PDB entry 6NB3 | electron microscopy, 3.50 A resolution | chains A and C of the 7 polymer chains in the assembly

== Chain A (and C) ==
Molecule: Spike glycoprotein
Source organism: Middle East respiratory syndrome-related coronavirus
Notes: chain C of this document is another copy of the same molecule, construct and numbering; everything in this record applies to it too
UniProtKB: A0A140AYW5 (A0A140AYW5_9BETC); numbering as in UniProt (aligned over 19-1294)
Sequence (1359 residues; row label = number of the first residue in the row; numbers below 1 keep their minus sign (Met-13 is residue -13)):
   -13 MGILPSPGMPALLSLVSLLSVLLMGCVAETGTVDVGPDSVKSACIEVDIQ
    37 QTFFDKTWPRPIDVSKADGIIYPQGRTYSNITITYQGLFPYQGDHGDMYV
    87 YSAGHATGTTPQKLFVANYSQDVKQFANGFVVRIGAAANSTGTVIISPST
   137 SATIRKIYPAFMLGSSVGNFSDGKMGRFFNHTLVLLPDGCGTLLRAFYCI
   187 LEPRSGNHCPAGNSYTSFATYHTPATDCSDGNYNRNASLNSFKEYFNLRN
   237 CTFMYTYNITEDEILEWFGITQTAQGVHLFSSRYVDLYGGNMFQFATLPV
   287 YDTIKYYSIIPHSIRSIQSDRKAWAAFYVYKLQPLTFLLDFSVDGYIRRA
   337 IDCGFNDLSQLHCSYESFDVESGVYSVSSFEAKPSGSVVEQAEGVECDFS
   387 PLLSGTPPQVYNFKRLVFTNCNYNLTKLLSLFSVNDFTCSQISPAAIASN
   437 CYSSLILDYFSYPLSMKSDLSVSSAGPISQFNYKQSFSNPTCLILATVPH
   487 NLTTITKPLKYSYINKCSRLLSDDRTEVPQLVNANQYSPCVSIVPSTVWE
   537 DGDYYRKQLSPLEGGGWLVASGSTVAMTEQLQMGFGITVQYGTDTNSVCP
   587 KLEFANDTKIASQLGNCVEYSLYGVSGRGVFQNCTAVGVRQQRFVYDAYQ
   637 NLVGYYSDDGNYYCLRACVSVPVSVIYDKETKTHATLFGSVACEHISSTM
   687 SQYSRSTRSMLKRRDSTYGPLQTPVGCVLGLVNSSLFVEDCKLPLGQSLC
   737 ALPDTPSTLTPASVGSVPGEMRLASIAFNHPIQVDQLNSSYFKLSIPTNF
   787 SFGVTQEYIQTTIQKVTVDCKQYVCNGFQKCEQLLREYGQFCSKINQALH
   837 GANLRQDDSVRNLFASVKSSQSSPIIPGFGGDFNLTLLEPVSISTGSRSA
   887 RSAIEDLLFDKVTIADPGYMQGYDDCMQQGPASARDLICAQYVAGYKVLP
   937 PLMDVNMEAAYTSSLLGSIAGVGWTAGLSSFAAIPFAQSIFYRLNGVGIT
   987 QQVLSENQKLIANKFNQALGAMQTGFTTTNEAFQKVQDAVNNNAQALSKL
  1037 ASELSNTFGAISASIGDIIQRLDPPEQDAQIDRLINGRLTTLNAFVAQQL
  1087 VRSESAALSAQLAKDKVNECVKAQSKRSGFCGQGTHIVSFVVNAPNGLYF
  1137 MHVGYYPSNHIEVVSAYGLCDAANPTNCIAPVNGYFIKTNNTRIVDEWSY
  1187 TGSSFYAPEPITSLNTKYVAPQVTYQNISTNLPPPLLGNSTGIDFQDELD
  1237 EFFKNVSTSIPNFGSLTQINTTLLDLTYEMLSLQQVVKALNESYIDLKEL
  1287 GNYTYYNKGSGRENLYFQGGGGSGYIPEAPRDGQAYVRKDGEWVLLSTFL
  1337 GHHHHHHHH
Disordered / not traced: -13 to 17, 692-703, 743-753, 879-885, 1177-1182, 1223-1345
Differences from the reference sequence: initiating methionine (-13); expression tag (-12 to 18, 1295-1345); conflict Ile529 (Thr in A0A140AYW5), Ala748 (Arg in A0A140AYW5), Gly751 (Arg in A0A140AYW5), Gln1020 (Arg in A0A140AYW5), Pro1060 (Val in A0A140AYW5), Pro1061 (Leu in A0A140AYW5)
Disulfide bonds: Cys30-Cys195, Cys176-Cys214, Cys185-Cys237, Cys339-Cys349, Cys383-Cys407, Cys425-Cys478, Cys437-Cys585, Cys503-Cys526, Cys603-Cys654, Cys620-Cys650, Cys679-Cys713, Cys727-Cys736, Cys806-Cys828, Cys811-Cys817, Cys912-Cys925, Cys1106-Cys1117, Cys1156-Cys1164
Covalently attached groups: N-acetylglucosamine (NAG) linked to Asn66, Asn104, Asn155, Asn236, Asn244, Asn487, Asn592, Asn619, Asn719, Asn774, Asn785, Asn870, Asn1213; glycan linked to Asn125, Asn166, Asn222, Asn410
From the paper describing this entry:
  - post-translational modification sites: Asn166, Asn236, Asn487
  - mutagenesis - T489A, K493E: abolished binding to LCA60 heavy chain (citing earlier work)

== Interface between chain A and chain C ==
Residue-residue contacts - 174 pairs, chain A then chain C:
  Tyr58(A) with Gln628(C)
  Pro59(A) with Gln628(C), hydrogen bond (backbone-side chain)
  Gln60(A) with Thr579(C); Asp580(C); Gln628(C), hydrogen bond (backbone-side chain)
  Gly61(A) with Gly578(C)
  Arg62(A) with Gln628(C), hydrogen bond (backbone-side chain); Phe630(C); Tyr632(C); Gln636(C), hydrogen bond
  Thr63(A) with Val625(C); Gln628(C); Phe630(C), hydrogen bond (backbone-backbone); Val631(C); Tyr632(C), hydrogen bond (backbone-backbone)
  Tyr64(A) with Tyr632(C); Asp633(C); Gln636(C), hydrogen bond
  Ser65(A) with Val623(C)
  Ile67(A) with Ala634(C), hydrophobic
  Val109(A) with Leu548(C), hydrophobic
  Ser152(A) with Lys543(C)
  Val153(A) with Ser546(C), hydrogen bond (backbone-side chain); Leu548(C)
  Met161(A) with Leu548(C), hydrophobic
  Ala260(A) with Arg401(C), hydrogen bond (backbone-side chain); Ile442(C), hydrophobic
  Gln261(A) with Val403(C); Ser440(C), hydrogen bond; Ile442(C); Gln576(C), hydrogen bond
  Val271(A) with Gln627(C)
  Phe279(A) with Gln628(C)
  Tyr287(A) with Arg401(C); Val403(C); Tyr523(C)
  Thr289(A) with Gln522(C)
  Tyr292(A) with Leu548(C), hydrogen bond (side chain-backbone); Glu549(C), hydrogen bond
  Val329(A) with Val623(C)
  Asp330(A) with Val623(C); Gly624(C); Val625(C)
  Gly331(A) with Val625(C)
  Tyr332(A) with Val625(C), hydrophobic
  Asp422(A) with Ser454(C)
  Phe423(A) with Ser460(C); Ala461(C), hydrogen bond (backbone-backbone)
  Thr424(A) with Ser459(C)
  Cys425(A) with Ser459(C), hydrogen bond (backbone-side chain)
  Pro430(A) with Gln466(C)
  Phe473(A) with Pro1060(C), hydrophobic; Pro1061(C), hydrophobic
  Thr803(A) with Ser362(C)
  Asp805(A) with Ser364(C); Ser365(C), hydrogen bond
  Gln808(A) with Glu367(C), hydrogen bond
  Gly813(A) with Glu367(C)
  Arg822(A) with Gln72(C), hydrogen bond
  Glu823(A) with Thr1043(C); Gly1045(C)
  Gly825(A) with Asn1042(C)
  Gln826(A) with Glu352(C), hydrogen bond
  Ser829(A) with Ser350(C), hydrogen bond (side chain-backbone)
  Lys830(A) with Glu1039(C), salt bridge
  Gln833(A) with Ser350(C); Tyr351(C)
  His836(A) with Val360(C); Tyr361(C)
  Asp844(A) with Lys1021(C), salt bridge
  Ser855(A) with Pro767(C)
  Ser856(A) with Pro767(C); Ile768(C), hydrogen bond (backbone-backbone)
  Gln857(A) with Pro767(C); Ile768(C); Ser781(C), hydrogen bond; His1146(C), hydrogen bond
  Ser858(A) with Pro767(C); Ile768(C), hydrogen bond (backbone-backbone); Gln769(C); Val770(C), hydrogen bond (backbone-backbone)
  Ser859(A) with Val770(C), hydrogen bond (side chain-backbone)
  Pro860(A) with Gln769(C); Val770(C)
  Tyr905(A) with Ser676(C); Val711(C)
  Met906(A) with Gln708(C); Thr709(C); Pro710(C); Val711(C)
  Gln907(A) with Ser676(C); Ala678(C)
  Gly908(A) with Ser676(C), hydrogen bond (backbone-backbone)
  Tyr909(A) with Val655(C); Ser656(C); Val657(C), hydrophobic; Ser676(C), hydrogen bond (backbone-backbone); Val677(C), hydrophobic; His681(C)
  Cys912(A) with Arg652(C), hydrogen bond (backbone-side chain)
  Met913(A) with Arg652(C), hydrogen bond (backbone-side chain); Val655(C), hydrophobic; His681(C)
  Gly916(A) with Arg652(C), hydrogen bond (backbone-side chain)
  Pro917(A) with Arg652(C)
  Arg921(A) with Tyr635(C)
  Tyr928(A) with Val655(C); Ser656(C), hydrogen bond (backbone-backbone); Ser676(C), hydrogen bond
  Val929(A) with Ala653(C), hydrophobic
  Lys933(A) with Pro658(C)
  Pro937(A) with Gly732(C); Gln733(C), hydrogen bond (backbone-backbone)
  Leu938(A) with Pro730(C), hydrophobic; Gln733(C)
  Met939(A) with Gln733(C)
  Asp940(A) with Gln733(C), hydrogen bond (backbone-backbone)
  Met943(A) with Ile762(C), hydrophobic
  Ala946(A) with Phe764(C), hydrophobic
  Tyr947(A) with Phe764(C), hydrophobic
  Trp960(A) with Tyr1153(C), hydrophobic
  Thr961(A) with Asn1169(C); Ser1189(C), hydrogen bond
  Ala962(A) with Val983(C); Ser1189(C); Ser1190(C)
  Leu964(A) with Ser1114(C); Gly1120(C); Thr1121(C)
  Ser965(A) with Pro783(C); His1146(C), hydrogen bond (backbone-side chain); Ser1190(C), hydrogen bond
  Ser966(A) with Leu780(C); Ser781(C), hydrogen bond (side chain-backbone); Tyr1171(C); Ser1189(C)
  Phe967(A) with Val770(C), hydrophobic; Leu780(C); Ser781(C), hydrogen bond (backbone-backbone)
  Ala968(A) with Phe778(C), hydrophobic; Lys779(C)
  Ala969(A) with Asp771(C); Gln772(C); Phe778(C); Lys779(C), hydrogen bond (backbone-backbone)
  Ile970(A) with Gln772(C), hydrogen bond (backbone-side chain); Phe778(C), hydrophobic; Tyr1153(C)
  Pro971(A) with Gln772(C); Tyr1153(C)
  Gln974(A) with Tyr1153(C)
  Tyr978(A) with Tyr1153(C)
  Ser1038(A) with Tyr635(C)
  Ile1047(A) with Gln427(C)
  Gln1056(A) with Ala432(C)
  Arg1057(A) with Ile428(C); Ser429(C), hydrogen bond (backbone-backbone); Ala432(C); Pro476(C); Tyr577(C)
  Leu1058(A) with Gln427(C); Ile428(C)
  Asp1059(A) with Ser429(C); Pro430(C)
  Asp1068(A) with Arg1069(C), salt bridge
  Leu1094(A) with Leu1094(C), hydrophobic
  Lys1100(A) with Gly1115(C), hydrogen bond (side chain-backbone)
  Asn1104(A) with Ser1114(C); Gly1115(C)
  Glu1105(A) with Arg1113(C), salt bridge
  Arg1113(A) with Arg1113(C)
  Leu1200(A) with Tyr1204(C); Val1205(C); Ala1206(C)
Interface residues without a listed pair, chain A (112 interface residues in all): Ile69, Gly154, Asn166, Asp288, Asn421, Tyr824, Asp843, Lys854, Asp910, Pro936, Ser950, Gln987, Ala1037, Ser1041, Asp1053, Glu1090, Asp1101
Interface residues without a listed pair, chain C (121 interface residues in all): Asn436, Asp455, Asn521, Ser528, Ser612, Asn637, Cys654, Gly675, Leu731, Ser734, Ala763, Asn765, Ser1038, Phe1044, Asp1064, Ser1091, Pro1143, Gln1208, Thr1210

== In short ==
The interface between chain A and chain C involves 112 residues on one side and 121 on the other; the contacts
include 44 hydrogen bonds and 4 salt bridges. Polar pairs include Lys830(A)-Glu1039(C), Asp844(A)-Lys1021(C)
and Asp1068(A)-Arg1069(C). From the paper: T489A and K493E of chain A abolish binding to LCA60 heavy chain;
modification sites Asn166(A), Asn236(A) and Asn487(A).
Both chains are Spike glycoprotein (Middle East respiratory syndrome-related coronavirus). Entry 6NB3
(MERS-CoV complex with human neutralizing LCA60 antibody Fab fragment (state 1)) was determined by electron
microscopy, deposited together with 6NB4, 6NB5, 6NB6, 6NB7 and 6NB8.
